PDB entry 6PTJ | electron microscopy, 3.80 A resolution | chains 4 and 6 of the 14 polymer chains in the assembly

== Chain 4 ==
Protein: DNA replication licensing factor MCM4
From: Saccharomyces cerevisiae
Notes: EC 3.6.4.12
UniProtKB: P30665 (MCM4_YEAST); residues 1-933 here = UniProt positions 1-933
Amino-acid sequence (933 residues; row label = number of the first residue in the row):
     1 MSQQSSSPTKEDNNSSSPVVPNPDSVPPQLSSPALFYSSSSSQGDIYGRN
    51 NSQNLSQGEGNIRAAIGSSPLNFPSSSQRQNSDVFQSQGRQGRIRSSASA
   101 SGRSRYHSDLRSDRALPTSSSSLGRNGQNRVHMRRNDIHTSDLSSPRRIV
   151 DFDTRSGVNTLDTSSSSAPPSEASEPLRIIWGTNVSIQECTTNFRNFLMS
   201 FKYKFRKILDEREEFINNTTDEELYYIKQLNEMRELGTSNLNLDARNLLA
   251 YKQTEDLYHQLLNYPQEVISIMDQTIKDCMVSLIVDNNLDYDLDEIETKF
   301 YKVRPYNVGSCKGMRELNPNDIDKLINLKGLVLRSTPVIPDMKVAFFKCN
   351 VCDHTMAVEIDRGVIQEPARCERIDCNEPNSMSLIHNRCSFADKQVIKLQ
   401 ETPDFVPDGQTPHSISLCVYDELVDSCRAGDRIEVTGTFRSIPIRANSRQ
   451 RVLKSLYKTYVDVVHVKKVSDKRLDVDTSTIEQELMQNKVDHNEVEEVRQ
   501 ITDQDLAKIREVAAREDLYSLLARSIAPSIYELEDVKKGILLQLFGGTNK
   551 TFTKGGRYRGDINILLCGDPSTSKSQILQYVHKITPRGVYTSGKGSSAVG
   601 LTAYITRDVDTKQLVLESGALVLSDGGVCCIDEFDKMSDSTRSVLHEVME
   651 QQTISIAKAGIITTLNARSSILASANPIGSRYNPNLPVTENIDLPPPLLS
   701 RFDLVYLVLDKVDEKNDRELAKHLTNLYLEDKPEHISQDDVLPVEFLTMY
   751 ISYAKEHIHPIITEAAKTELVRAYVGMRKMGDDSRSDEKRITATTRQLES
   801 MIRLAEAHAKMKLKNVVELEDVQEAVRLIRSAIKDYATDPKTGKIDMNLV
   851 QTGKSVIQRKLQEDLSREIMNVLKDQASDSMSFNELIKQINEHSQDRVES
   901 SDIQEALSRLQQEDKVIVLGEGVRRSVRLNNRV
Disordered / not traced: 1-176, 213-220, 470-933
Swiss-Prot annotation at these positions:
  - motif: Ser-700 to Asp-703 (Arginine finger)
  - binding site (ATP): Gly-568 to Ser-575
  - modified residue (Phosphoserine): Ser-52, Ser-56, Ser-69
  - mutagenesis: Lys-574 (K574A: Loss of MCM2-7 complex helicase activity)

== Chain 6 ==
Protein: DNA replication licensing factor MCM6
From: Saccharomyces cerevisiae
Notes: EC 3.6.4.12
UniProtKB: P53091 (MCM6_YEAST); residues 1-1017 here = UniProt positions 1-1017
Amino-acid sequence (1017 residues; numbered 1 to 1017; the number before each row is that of its first residue):
     1 MSSPFPADTPSSNRPSNSSPPPSSIGAGFGSSSGLDSQIGSRLHFPSSSQ
    51 PHVSNSQTGPFVNDSTQFSSQRLQTDGSATNDMEGNEPARSFKSRALNHV
   101 KKVDDVTGEKVREAFEQFLEDFSVQSTDTGEVEKVYRAQIEFMKIYDLNT
   151 IYIDYQHLSMRENGALAMAISEQYYRFLPFLQKGLRRVVRKYAPELLNTS
   201 DSLKRSEGDEGQADEDEQQDDDMNGSSLPRDSGSSAAPGNGTSAMATRSI
   251 TTSTSPEQTERVFQISFFNLPTVHRIRDIRSEKIGSLLSISGTVTRTSEV
   301 RPELYKASFTCDMCRAIVDNVEQSFKYTEPTFCPNPSCENRAFWTLNVTR
   351 SRFLDWQKVRIQENANEIPTGSMPRTLDVILRGDSVERAKPGDRCKFTGV
   401 EIVVPDVTQLGLPGVKPSSTLDTRGISKTTEGLNSGVTGLRSLGVRDLTY
   451 KISFLACHVISIGSNIGASSPDANSNNRETELQMAANLQANNVYQDNERD
   501 QEVFLNSLSSDEINELKEMVKDEHIYDKLVRSIAPAVFGHEAVKKGILLQ
   551 MLGGVHKSTVEGIKLRGDINICVVGDPSTSKSQFLKYVVGFAPRSVYTSG
   601 KASSAAGLTAAVVRDEEGGDYTIEAGALMLADNGICCIDEFDKMDISDQV
   651 AIHEAMEQQTISIAKAGIHATLNARTSILAAANPVGGRYNRKLSLRGNLN
   701 MTAPIMSRFDLFFVILDDCNEKIDTELASHIVDLHMKRDEAIEPPFSAEQ
   751 LRRYIKYARTFKPILTKEARSYLVEKYKELRKDDAQGFSRSSYRITVRQL
   801 ESMIRLSEAIARANCVDEITPSFIAEAYDLLRQSIIRVDVDDVEMDEEFD
   851 NIESQSHAASGNNDDNDDGTGSGVITSEPPADIEEGQSEATARPGTSEKK
   901 KTTVTYDKYVSMMNMIVRKIAEVDREGAEELTAVDIVDWYLLQKENDLGS
   951 LAEYWEERRLAFKVIKRLVKDRILMEIHGTRHNLRDLENEENENNKTVYV
  1001 IHPNCEVLDQLEPQDSS
Disordered / not traced: 1-102, 195-259, 421-443, 464-1017
Swiss-Prot annotation at these positions:
  - motif: Ser-707 to Asp-710 (Arginine finger)
  - binding site (ATP): Gly-575 to Ser-582
  - modified residue: Ser-78 (Phosphoserine), Ser-249 (Phosphoserine), Ser-372 (Phosphoserine), Thr-766 (Phosphothreonine)
  - mutagenesis: Lys-581 (K581A: Loss of MCM2-7 complex helicase activity)

== Chain 4 / chain 6 interface ==
Pairs across the interface (32):
  Thr-336(4) with Leu-412(6)
  Val-338(4) with Ile-452(6)
  Pro-340(4) with Tyr-450(6)
  Met-342(4) with Tyr-450(6), hydrophobic
  Phe-346(4) with Arg-176(6)
  Asn-350(4) with Thr-331(6)
  Gly-363(4) with Pro-417(6)
  Val-364(4) with Ser-418(6); Thr-420(6)
  Ile-365(4) with Ser-418(6); Thr-420(6)
  Gln-366(4) with Thr-420(6), hydrogen bond (side chain-backbone)
  Glu-367(4) with Ser-419(6); Thr-420(6)
  Leu-384(4) with Tyr-450(6)
  His-386(4) with Val-403(6); Pro-405(6); Tyr-450(6)
  Asn-387(4) with Ile-284(6); Val-403(6), hydrogen bond (side chain-backbone)
  Arg-388(4) with Arg-176(6)
  Phe-391(4) with Ser-281(6); Tyr-450(6), hydrophobic
  Asp-393(4) with Arg-280(6); Ser-281(6), hydrogen bond
  Lys-394(4) with Val-415(6)
  Val-396(4) with Leu-412(6), hydrophobic
  Lys-398(4) with Leu-412(6)
  Val-424(4) with Arg-280(6)
  Asp-425(4) with Arg-280(6), salt bridge
  Lys-458(4) with Gly-411(6); Pro-413(6)
Other interface residues (no listed pair), chain 4 (31 interface residues in all): Pro-337, Ile-339, His-354, Ala-392, Ile-442, Ser-448, Arg-449, Tyr-460
Other interface residues (no listed pair), chain 6 (28 interface residues in all): Val-103, Tyr-175, Ile-279, Glu-282, Arg-375, Ile-402, Leu-410, Gly-414, Val-445, Leu-448, Lys-451

== In short ==
31 residues of chain 4 face 28 of chain 6 across their interface; the contacts include 3 hydrogen bonds and 1
salt bridge. Polar contacts include Asp-425(4)/Arg-280(6), Gln-366(4)/Thr-420(6) and Asn-387(4)/Val-403(6).
Here chain 4 is DNA replication licensing factor MCM4 and chain 6 is DNA replication licensing factor MCM6,
both from Saccharomyces cerevisiae. Entry 6PTJ (Structure of Ctf4 trimer in complex with one CMG helicase) was
determined by electron microscopy, deposited together with 6PTN and 6PTO.
